8G59 - chains B and A of the 5 polymer chains in the assembly; structure by electron microscopy, 2.64 A resolution.

== Chain B ==
Molecule: Guanine nucleotide-binding protein G(I)/G(S)/G(T) subunit beta-1
Source organism: Homo sapiens
UniProt: P62873 (GBB1_HUMAN); residues 2-340 here = UniProt positions 2-340
Amino-acid sequence (339 residues; numbered 2 to 340; the number before each row is that of its first residue):
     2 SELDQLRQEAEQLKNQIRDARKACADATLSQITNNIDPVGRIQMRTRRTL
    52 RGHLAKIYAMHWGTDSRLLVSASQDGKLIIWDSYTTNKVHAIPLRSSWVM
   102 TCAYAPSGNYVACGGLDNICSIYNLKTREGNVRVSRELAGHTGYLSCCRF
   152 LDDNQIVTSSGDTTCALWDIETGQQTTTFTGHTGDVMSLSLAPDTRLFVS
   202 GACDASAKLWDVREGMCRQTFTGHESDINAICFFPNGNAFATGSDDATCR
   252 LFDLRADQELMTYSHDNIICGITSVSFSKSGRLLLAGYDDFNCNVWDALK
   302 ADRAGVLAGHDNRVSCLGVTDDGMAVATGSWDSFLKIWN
Unresolved in the structure: 2-5
Curated features (UniProtKB/Swiss-Prot):
  - modified residue: Ser2 (N-acetylserine), His266 (Phosphohistidine)
  - natural variant: Leu30 (L30F: In MRD42; uncertain significance), Arg52 (R52G: In MRD42), Gly64 (G64V: In MRD42), Asp76 (D76E: In MRD42; D76G: In MRD42), Gly77 (G77S: In MRD42), Lys78 (K78R: In MRD42), Ile80 (I80N: In MRD42; I80T: In MRD42), His91 (H91R: In MRD42; uncertain significance), Ala92 (A92T: In MRD42), Pro94 (P94S: In MRD42), Leu95 (L95P: In MRD42), Arg96 (R96L: In MRD42), 5 further natural variant entries in UniProt

== Chain A ==
Molecule: Guanine nucleotide-binding protein G(q) subunit alpha
Source organism: Homo sapiens
UniProt: chimeric construct of P63096, P50148: residues 1-331 from P63096 (GNAI1_HUMAN) positions 1-326 (offset varies); residues 332-359 from P50148 positions 332-359 (same numbers)
Amino-acid sequence (354 residues; row label = number of the first residue in the row; note: 5 numbers in that range are skipped by the numbering (no residue carries them; nothing is unmodelled there)):
     1 MGCTLSAEDKAAVERSKMIDRNLREDGEKAAREVKLLLLGAGESGKSTIV
    51 KQMKIIHEAGYSEEECKQYKAVVYSNTIQSIIAIIRAMGRLKIDFGDSAR
   101 ADDARQLFVLAGAAEEGFMTAELAGVIKRLWKDSGVQACFNRSREYQLND
   151 SAAYYLNDLDRIAQPNYIPTQQDVLRTRVKTTGIVETHFTFKDLHFKMFD
   201 VGAQRSERKKWIHCFEGVTAIIFCVALSDYDLVLAEDEEMNRMHESMKLF
   251 DSICNNKWFTDTSIILFLNKKDLFEEKIKKSPLTICYPEYAGSNTYEEAA
   301 AYIQCQFEDLNKRKDTKEIYTHFTC
   331 STDTENIRFVFAAVKDTILQLNLKEYNLV
Unresolved in the structure: 1, 54-181, 235-239, 331
Construct notes: engineered mutation Ala203 (Gly in P63096), Ser331 (Ala326 in P63096)
Curated features (UniProtKB/Swiss-Prot):
  - region: Lys35 to Thr48 (G1 motif), Asp173 to Thr181 (G2 motif), Phe196 to Gly202, Gln204, Arg205 (G3 motif), Ile265 to Asp272 (G4 motif), Thr324, Cys325 (G5 motif)
  - binding site (GTP): Glu43 to Thr48, Ser151, Leu175 to Thr181, Asp200 to Gly202, Gln204, Asn269 to Asp272
  - binding site (Mg(2+)): Ser47, Thr181
  - modified residue: Arg178 (ADP-ribosylarginine), Gln204 (Deamidated glutamine)
  - lipidation: Gly2 (N-myristoyl glycine), Cys3 (S-palmitoyl cysteine)

== How chain B and chain A interact ==
Pairs across the interface (45):
  Gly53(B) - Leu23(A)
  Leu55(B) - Leu23(A)
  Leu55(B) - Gly27(A)
  Lys57(B) - His213(A)
  Lys57(B) - Glu216(A)  salt bridge
  Tyr59(B) - His213(A)  hydrogen bond
  Tyr59(B) - Cys214(A)
  Lys78(B) - Asp26(A)  salt bridge
  Ile80(B) - Leu23(A)  hydrophobic
  Asn88(B) - Val13(A)
  Asn88(B) - Ser16(A)
  Lys89(B) - Ser16(A)  hydrogen bond (backbone-side chain)
  Lys89(B) - Ile19(A)
  Lys89(B) - Asp20(A)  salt bridge
  Lys89(B) - Leu23(A)
  Val90(B) - Arg15(A)  hydrogen bond (backbone-side chain)
  Val90(B) - Ile19(A)
  His91(B) - Arg15(A)
  Ala92(B) - Ile19(A)  hydrophobic
  Trp99(B) - Phe199(A)  hydrophobic
  Trp99(B) - Cys214(A)
  Trp99(B) - Phe215(A)  hydrophobic
  Leu117(B) - Gly183(A)
  Leu117(B) - Ile184(A)  hydrogen bond (backbone-backbone)
  Leu117(B) - Gln204(A)  hydrogen bond (backbone-side chain)
  Leu117(B) - Trp211(A)  hydrophobic
  Asn119(B) - Thr182(A)
  Asn119(B) - Gly183(A)
  Asn119(B) - Gln204(A)  hydrogen bond
  Tyr145(B) - Gln204(A)
  Tyr145(B) - Ser206(A)
  Tyr145(B) - Lys210(A)
  Tyr145(B) - Trp211(A)
  Gly162(B) - Ser206(A)
  Asp186(B) - Ser206(A)
  Asp186(B) - Glu207(A)  hydrogen bond (side chain-backbone)
  Met188(B) - Lys210(A)
  Cys204(B) - Lys210(A)
  Asp228(B) - Lys210(A)
  Asn230(B) - Lys210(A)  hydrogen bond
  Asp246(B) - Lys209(A)  salt bridge
  Asp246(B) - Lys210(A)  salt bridge
  Arg314(B) - Trp258(A)
  Trp332(B) - His213(A)
  Trp332(B) - Trp258(A)  hydrophobic
Other interface residues (no listed pair), chain B (30 interface residues in all): Gln75, Thr87, Met101, Asp118, His142, Gly144
Other interface residues (no listed pair), chain A (24 interface residues in all): Ala12

== Summary ==
Chain B and chain A form an interface of 30 and 24 residues respectively; the contacts include 8 hydrogen
bonds and 5 salt bridges. Among the polar pairs are Lys57(B)-Glu216(A), Lys78(B)-Asp26(A) and
Lys89(B)-Asp20(A).
Here chain B is Guanine nucleotide-binding protein G(I)/G(S)/G(T) subunit beta-1 and chain A is Guanine
nucleotide-binding protein G(q) subunit alpha, both from Homo sapiens. Entry 8G59 (Cryo-EM structure of the
TUG891 bound GPR120-Giq complex) was determined by electron microscopy, deposited together with 8ID3, 8ID4,
8ID6, 8ID8 and 8ID9.
